9BKX - chains A and F of the 29 polymer chains in the assembly; structure by X-ray diffraction, 3.15 A resolution.

# Chain A (and F)
Name: Type 1 encapsulin shell protein
From: Mycobacterium tuberculosis
Notes: chain F of this document is another copy of the same molecule, construct and numbering; everything in this record applies to it too
UniProtKB: I6WZG6 (ENCAP_MYCTU); residue numbers follow UniProt; this construct covers 1-265
Amino-acid sequence (279 residues; each row starts with the number of its first residue):
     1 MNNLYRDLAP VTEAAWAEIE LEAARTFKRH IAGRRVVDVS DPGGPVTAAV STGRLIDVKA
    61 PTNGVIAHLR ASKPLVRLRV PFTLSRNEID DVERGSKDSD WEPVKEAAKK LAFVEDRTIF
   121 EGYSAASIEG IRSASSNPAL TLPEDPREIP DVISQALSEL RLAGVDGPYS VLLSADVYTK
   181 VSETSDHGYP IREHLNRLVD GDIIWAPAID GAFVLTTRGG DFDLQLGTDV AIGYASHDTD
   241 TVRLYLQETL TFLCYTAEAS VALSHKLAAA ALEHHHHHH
Unresolved in the structure: 268-279 (chain F: 267-279)
Sequence notes: expression tag (266-279)
Ligand contacts: nonaethylene glycol (2PE): R6, D7, E13, W16, E20
Reported in the primary citation:
  - conformationally variable residues (loop rearrangement): H187, Y189

# How chain A and chain F interact
Residue-residue contacts - 25 pairs, chain A then chain F:
  M1(A) with D7(F); A9(F); T12(F); E13(F), hydrogen bond (backbone-backbone)
  N2(A) with T12(F); E93(F)
  N3(A) with T12(F); D90(F), hydrogen bond (side chain-backbone); E93(F), hydrogen bond (backbone-side chain); R94(F)
  Y5(A) with P10(F), hydrogen bond (side chain-backbone); V11(F); T12(F); R86(F); I89(F); D90(F), hydrogen bond
  L8(A) with D7(F); L8(F); P10(F), hydrophobic
  P45(A) with E93(F); R94(F)
  V46(A) with E93(F); R94(F); G95(F)
  R77(A) with R94(F)
Other interface residues (no listed pair), chain A (9 interface residues in all): S236
Other interface residues (no listed pair), chain F (14 interface residues in all): T239

# In short
9 residues of chain A and 14 residues of chain F are in contact, with 5 hydrogen bonds. Polar pairs include
N3(A)-D90(F), N3(A)-E93(F) and Y5(A)-P10(F). Chain A binds nonaethylene glycol. The paper reports
conformational variability at H187(A) and Y189(A).
Chain A and chain F are both Type 1 encapsulin shell protein (Mycobacterium tuberculosis); the structure,
Mycobacterium tuberculosis encapsulin in complex with DyP, was determined by X-ray diffraction.
